PDB entry 3HOT | X-ray diffraction, 3.25 A resolution | chains B and H of the 8 polymer chains in the assembly

== Chain B ==
Name: Transposable element mariner, complete cds
Source organism: Drosophila mauritiana
Notes: EC 2.7.7.-
UniProtKB: Q7JQ07 (Q7JQ07_DROMA); residues 1-345 here = UniProt positions 1-345
Chain sequence (345 residues; each row starts with the number of its first residue):
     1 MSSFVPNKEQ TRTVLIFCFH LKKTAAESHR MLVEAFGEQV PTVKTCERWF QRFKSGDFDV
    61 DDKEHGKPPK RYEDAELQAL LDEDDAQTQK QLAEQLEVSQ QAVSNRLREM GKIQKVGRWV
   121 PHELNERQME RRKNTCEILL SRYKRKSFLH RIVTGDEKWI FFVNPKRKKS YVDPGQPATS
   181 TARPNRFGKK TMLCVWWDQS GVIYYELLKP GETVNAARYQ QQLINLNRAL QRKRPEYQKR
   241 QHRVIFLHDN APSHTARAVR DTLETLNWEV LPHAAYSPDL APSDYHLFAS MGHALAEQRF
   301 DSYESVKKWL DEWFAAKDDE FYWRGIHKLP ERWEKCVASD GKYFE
Not modelled in the structure: 1-4, 240-242
Differences from the reference sequence: engineered mutation Ala216 (Thr in Q7JQ07)
Swiss-Prot annotation at these positions:
  - DNA-binding region (H-T-H motif): Thr24 to Ser55, Gln89 to Met110
  - region: Ile113 to Asn125 (Linker)
  - binding site (Mg(2+)): Asp156, Asp249, Asp284
  - site: Arg48 (Important for base-specific DNA-binding), Gln100 (Important for base-specific DNA-binding), Arg118 (Important for base-specific DNA-binding), Arg186 (Critical for target DNA recognition), His293 (Important for base-specific DNA-binding)
  - mutagenesis: Arg48 (R48Q: Loss of DNA binding; when associated with R-100), Gln100 (Q100R: Loss of DNA binding; when associated with Q-48), Arg118 (R118A: Reduces rate of second strand cleavage; when associated with A-216), Trp119 (W119P: Alters cleavage sites in second strand cleavage), Arg186 (R186A: No effect on second strand cleavage. Strongly reduced strand transfer activity), Asp284 (D284A: Loss of catalytic activity)
Disulfide bonds: Cys136-Cys336
Reported in the primary citation:
  - mutagenesis - R118A/T216A, R118Q/T216A: decreased catalytic activity
  - mutagenesis - T216A: unchanged catalytic activity (citing earlier work)
  - mutagenesis - W119P, W119P/T216A: abolished catalytic activity
  - mutagenesis - R186A/T216A (less than 5%): decreased catalytic activity on strand transfer
  - mutagenesis - K158A/T216A, R183A/T216A, N185A/T216A, R186A/T216A, K189A/T216A: unchanged catalytic activity
  - mutagenesis - K158A/T216A, R183A/T216A, N185A/T216A, K189A/T216A: increased catalytic activity on target integration

== Chain H ==
Molecule: Mos1 TS inverted repeat DNA
Sequence (28 nucleotides; row label = number of the first residue in the row):
    29 AAACGACATT TCATACTTGT ACACCTGA

== Interface between chain B and chain H ==
Residue-residue contacts (18):
  Pro121(B) - DT54(H)  base contact
  Pro121(B) - DG55(H)  base contact
  His122(B) - DT54(H)  base contact
  Asp156(B) - DT54(H)  phosphate contact
  Glu157(B) - DT54(H)  phosphate contact
  Trp159(B) - DG55(H)  hydrogen bond to the phosphate
  Arg186(B) - DA56(H)  phosphate contact
  Asp249(B) - DC53(H)  phosphate contact
  Asp249(B) - DT54(H)  phosphate contact
  Asn250(B) - DC52(H)  sugar contact
  Asn250(B) - DC53(H)  phosphate contact
  Ala251(B) - DC53(H)  hydrogen bond to the phosphate
  Pro252(B) - DA51(H)  base contact
  Pro252(B) - DC52(H)  base contact
  Ala275(B) - DC52(H)  phosphate contact
  Tyr276(B) - DC52(H)  hydrogen bond to the phosphate
  Tyr276(B) - DC53(H)  hydrogen bond to the phosphate
  Tyr276(B) - DT54(H)  base contact
Interface residues without a listed pair, chain B (15 interface residues in all): Gln128, Phe161, Asp284

== Summary ==
15 residues of chain B and 6 residues of chain H are in contact; the contacts include 4 hydrogen bonds. Polar
pairs include Trp159(B)-DG55(H), Ala251(B)-DC53(H) and Tyr276(B)-DC52(H). From the paper: K158A/T216A,
R183A/T216A and N185A/T216A of chain B, among others, increase catalytic activity on target integration;
R118A/T216A and R118Q/T216A of chain B reduce catalytic activity; 10 substitutions were tested in all.
Chain B is Transposable element mariner, complete cds (Drosophila mauritiana) and chain H is Mos1 TS inverted
repeat DNA; the structure, Crystal structure of the Mos1 mariner paired end complex with Mn, was determined by
X-ray diffraction together with 3HOS from the same study.
